5VUF - chains A and B of the 3 polymer chains in the assembly; structure by X-ray diffraction, 1.90 A resolution.

== Chain A ==
Molecule: HLA class I histocompatibility antigen, B-57 alpha chain
Organism: Homo sapiens
UniProtKB: P18465 (1B57_HUMAN); residues 1-276 here correspond to UniProt positions 25-300 (UniProt number = residue number + 24)
Amino-acid sequence (276 residues; numbered 1 to 276; the number before each row is that of its first residue):
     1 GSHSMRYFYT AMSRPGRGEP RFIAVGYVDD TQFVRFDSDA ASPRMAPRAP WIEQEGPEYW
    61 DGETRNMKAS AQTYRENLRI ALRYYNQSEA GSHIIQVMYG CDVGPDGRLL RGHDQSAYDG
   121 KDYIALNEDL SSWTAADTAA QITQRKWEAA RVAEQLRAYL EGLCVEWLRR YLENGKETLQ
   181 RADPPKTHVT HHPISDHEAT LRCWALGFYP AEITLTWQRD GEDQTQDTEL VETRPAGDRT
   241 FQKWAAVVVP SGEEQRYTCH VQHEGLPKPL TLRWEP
Disulfide bonds: Cys101-Cys164, Cys203-Cys259

== Chain B ==
Molecule: Beta-2-microglobulin
Organism: Homo sapiens
UniProtKB: P61769 (B2MG_HUMAN); residues 1-99 here correspond to UniProt positions 21-119 (UniProt number = residue number + 20)
Amino-acid sequence (99 residues; numbered 1 to 99; the number before each row is that of its first residue):
     1 IQRTPKIQVY SRHPAENGKS NFLNCYVSGF HPSDIEVDLL KNGERIEKVE HSDLSFSKDW
    61 SFYLLYYTEF TPTEKDEYAC RVNHVTLSQP KIVKWDRDM
Not modelled in the structure: 98-99
Disulfide bonds: Cys25-Cys80
Swiss-Prot annotation at these positions:
  - modified residue: Gln2 (Pyrrolidone carboxylic acid)
  - glycosylation: Ile1 (N-linked (Glc) (glycation) isoleucine), Lys19 (N-linked (Glc) (glycation) lysine), Lys41 (N-linked (Glc) (glycation) lysine), Lys48 (N-linked (Glc) (glycation) lysine), Lys58 (N-linked (Glc) (glycation) lysine), Lys91 (N-linked (Glc) (glycation) lysine), Lys94 (N-linked (Glc) (glycation) lysine)

== Chain A / chain B interface ==
Pairs across the interface - 54 pairs, chain A then chain B:
  Phe8(A) - Ser55(B)
  Phe8(A) - Phe56(B)  hydrophobic
  Tyr9(A) - Phe56(B)
  Thr10(A) - Phe56(B)
  Thr10(A) - Phe62(B)
  Met12(A) - Ser33(B)  hydrogen bond
  Met12(A) - Asp34(B)
  Arg17(A) - Asp34(B)  salt bridge
  Ile23(A) - Leu54(B)  hydrophobic
  Val25(A) - Asp53(B)
  Val25(A) - Leu54(B)
  Val25(A) - Ser55(B)
  Tyr27(A) - Ser55(B)
  Tyr27(A) - Tyr63(B)  hydrogen bond
  Gln32(A) - Asp53(B)  hydrogen bond
  Arg35(A) - Asp53(B)  salt bridge
  Arg48(A) - Asp53(B)  salt bridge
  Ile94(A) - Pro32(B)  hydrophobic
  Ile94(A) - Ser33(B)
  Gln96(A) - His31(B)  hydrogen bond
  Gln96(A) - Phe56(B)
  Gln96(A) - Trp60(B)  hydrogen bond (side chain-backbone)
  Gln96(A) - Phe62(B)
  Val97(A) - Phe56(B)
  Met98(A) - Phe56(B)  hydrophobic
  Met98(A) - Lys58(B)
  Met98(A) - Trp60(B)  hydrophobic
  Gln115(A) - Trp60(B)
  Ser116(A) - Trp60(B)
  Ala117(A) - Trp60(B)  hydrophobic
  Asp119(A) - His31(B)
  Gly120(A) - Arg3(B)  hydrogen bond (backbone-side chain)
  Gly120(A) - His31(B)
  Gly120(A) - Trp60(B)
  Asp122(A) - Trp60(B)  hydrogen bond
  Val231(A) - Gln8(B)
  Glu232(A) - Lys6(B)
  Glu232(A) - Gln8(B)  hydrogen bond (backbone-side chain)
  Glu232(A) - Tyr26(B)
  Glu232(A) - Ser28(B)  hydrogen bond
  Thr233(A) - Tyr26(B)
  Arg234(A) - Gln8(B)  hydrogen bond
  Arg234(A) - Tyr10(B)
  Pro235(A) - Tyr10(B)  hydrogen bond (backbone-side chain)
  Pro235(A) - Tyr26(B)
  Pro235(A) - Leu65(B)  hydrophobic
  Ala236(A) - Arg12(B)  hydrogen bond (backbone-side chain)
  Ala236(A) - Asn24(B)  hydrogen bond (backbone-side chain)
  Gly237(A) - Arg12(B)  hydrogen bond (backbone-side chain)
  Asp238(A) - Arg12(B)
  Asp238(A) - His13(B)  salt bridge
  Gln242(A) - Tyr10(B)
  Gln242(A) - Ser11(B)  hydrogen bond (side chain-backbone)
  Gln242(A) - Arg12(B)  hydrogen bond (side chain-backbone)
Other interface residues (no listed pair), chain B (26 interface residues in all): Ile1, Ser57, Asp59

== Summary ==
The interface between chain A and chain B involves 30 residues on one side and 26 on the other; the contacts
include 16 hydrogen bonds and 4 salt bridges. Polar contacts include Arg17(A)-Asp34(B), Arg35(A)-Asp53(B) and
Arg48(A)-Asp53(B).
Here chain A is HLA class I histocompatibility antigen, B-57 alpha chain and chain B is Beta-2-microglobulin,
both from Homo sapiens. Entry 5VUF (HLA-B*57:01 presenting LTVQVARVY) was determined by X-ray diffraction,
deposited together with 5VUD, 5VUE, 5VVP, 5VWD, 5VWF, 5VWH and 5VWJ.
